PDB entry 8K0K | X-ray diffraction, 3.00 A resolution | chains H and J of the 10 polymer chains in the assembly

Chain H:
Protein: Csy3
Organism: Vibrio phage ICP1_2011_A
UniProt: M1Q7R8 (M1Q7R8_9CAUD); residue numbers follow UniProt; this construct covers 1-306
Chain sequence (306 residues; numbered 1 to 306; the number before each row is that of its first residue):
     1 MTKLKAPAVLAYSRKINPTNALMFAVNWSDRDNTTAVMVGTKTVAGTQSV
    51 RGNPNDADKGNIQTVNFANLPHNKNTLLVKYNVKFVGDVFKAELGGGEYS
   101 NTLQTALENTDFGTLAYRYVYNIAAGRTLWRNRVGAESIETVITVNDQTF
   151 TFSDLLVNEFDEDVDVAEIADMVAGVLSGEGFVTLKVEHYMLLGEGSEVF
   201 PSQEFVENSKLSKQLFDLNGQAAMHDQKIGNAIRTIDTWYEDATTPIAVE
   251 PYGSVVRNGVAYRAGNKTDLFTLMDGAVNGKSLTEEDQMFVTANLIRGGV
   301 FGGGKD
Disordered / not traced: 46-63, 304-306

Chain J:
Molecule: 60-nt RNA strand
Organism: Vibrio phage ICP1_2011_A
Sequence (60 nucleotides; row label = number of the first residue in the row; numbers below 1 keep their minus sign (C-7 is residue -7)):
    -7 CUUAAAGAGUCAACCCUUUGCUUAUCUUCCCUAUUUAAAUGUUAGCAGCC
    43 GCAUAGGCUG

Interface between chain H and chain J:
Residue-residue contacts (35; chain H residue first):
  Tyr12(H) - U27(J)  hydrogen bond to the sugar
  Ser13(H) - U27(J)  phosphate contact
  Ser13(H) - U28(J)  phosphate contact
  Arg14(H) - U28(J)  salt bridge to the phosphate
  Arg14(H) - A29(J)  salt bridge to the phosphate
  Trp130(H) - A30(J)  base contact
  Arg131(H) - G33(J)  salt bridge to the phosphate
  Arg131(H) - U34(J)  hydrogen bond to the base
  Phe200(H) - U34(J)  base contact
  Gln203(H) - A31(J)  sugar contact
  Gln203(H) - U32(J)  sugar contact
  Glu204(H) - A31(J)  base contact
  Phe205(H) - A31(J)  base contact
  Val206(H) - A31(J)  base contact
  Val206(H) - G33(J)  base contact
  Ser209(H) - G33(J)  base contact
  His225(H) - A31(J)  salt bridge to the phosphate
  Gln227(H) - A29(J)  sugar contact
  Gln227(H) - A30(J)  sugar contact
  Gln227(H) - A31(J)  hydrogen bond to the phosphate
  Lys228(H) - A30(J)  hydrogen bond to the base
  Lys228(H) - A31(J)  phosphate contact
  Lys228(H) - U32(J)  salt bridge to the phosphate
  Asn231(H) - A30(J)  hydrogen bond to the phosphate
  Arg234(H) - A29(J)  sugar contact
  Arg234(H) - A30(J)  salt bridge to the phosphate
  Glu250(H) - A30(J)  phosphate contact
  Val255(H) - A30(J)  base contact
  Arg257(H) - A30(J)  hydrogen bond to the sugar
  Arg257(H) - U32(J)  salt bridge to the phosphate
  Arg297(H) - U28(J)  sugar contact
  Gly298(H) - U28(J)  sugar contact
  Gly299(H) - U27(J)  hydrogen bond to the sugar
  Gly299(H) - U28(J)  sugar contact
  Val300(H) - U27(J)  base contact
Interface residues without a listed pair, chain H (29 interface residues in all): Ala11, Glu93, Leu94, Glu198, Ser202, Lys213
Interface residues without a listed pair, chain J (9 interface residues in all): U26

In short:
The interface between chain H and chain J involves 29 residues on one side and 9 on the other; the contacts
include 7 hydrogen bonds and 7 salt bridges. Among the polar pairs are Arg131(H)-U34(J), Lys228(H)-A30(J) and
Tyr12(H)-U27(J).
Here chain H is Csy3 and chain J is a 60-nt RNA strand, both from Vibrio phage ICP1_2011_A. Entry 8K0K
(Crystal structure of Csy complex) was determined by X-ray diffraction (same publication as 8K28, 8K0H and
8K0J).
